PDB entry 7SYZ | X-ray diffraction, 2.86 A resolution | chains H and L of the 3 polymer chains in the assembly

[Chain H]
Molecule: Antibody hAH1.3 Heavy Chain
From: Mus musculus
Notes: antibody fragment or engineered binder
Sequence (223 residues; numbered 1 to 215 plus 8 insertion-coded residues; the number before each row is that of its first residue; a row labelled like 82A-82C holds insertion residues (82A, then the next letters in order)):
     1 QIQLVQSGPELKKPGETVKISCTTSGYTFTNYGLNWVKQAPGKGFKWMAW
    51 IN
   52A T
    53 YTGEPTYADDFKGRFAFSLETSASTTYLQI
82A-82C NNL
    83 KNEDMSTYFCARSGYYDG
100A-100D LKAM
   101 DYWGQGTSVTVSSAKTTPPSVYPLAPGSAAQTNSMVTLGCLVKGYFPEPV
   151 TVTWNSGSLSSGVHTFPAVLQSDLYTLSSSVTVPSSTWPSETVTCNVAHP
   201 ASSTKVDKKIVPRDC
Disulfides: Cys22-Cys92, Cys140-Cys195

[Chain L]
Molecule: Antibody hAH1.3 light chain
From: Mus musculus
Notes: antibody fragment or engineered binder
Sequence (221 residues; each row starts with the number of its first residue; a row labelled like 27A-27E holds insertion residues (27A, then the next letters in order)):
     1 DVLMIQTPLSLPVSLGDQASISCRSSQ
27A-27E SLIHI
    28 NGNTYLEWYLQKPGQSPKLLIYKVSNRFSGVPDRFSGSGSGTDFTLKISR
    78 VEAEDLGVYYCFQGSHVPFTFGAGTKLELKRADAAPTVSIFPPSSEQLTS
   128 GGASVVCFLNNFYPKDINVKWKIDGSERQNGVLNSWTDQDSKDSTYSMSS
   178 TLTLTKDEYERHNSYTCEATHKTSTSPIVKSFNRNECVY
Not modelled in the structure: 215-216
Disulfides: Cys23-Cys88, Cys134-Cys194

[Chain H / chain L interface]
Cross-chain cystine bridges: Cys215(H)-Cys214(L)
Residue-residue contacts (71):
  Gln39(H) - Gln38(L)  hydrogen bond
  Lys43(H) - Tyr87(L)
  Gly44(H) - Tyr87(L)
  Phe45(H) - Gln38(L)
  Phe45(H) - Pro44(L)  hydrophobic
  Phe45(H) - Tyr87(L)  hydrophobic
  Phe45(H) - Phe98(L)
  Lys46(H) - Phe98(L)
  Trp47(H) - Phe96(L)
  Trp47(H) - Phe98(L)
  Ala60(H) - Pro95(L)  hydrophobic
  Tyr98(H) - His27D(L)  hydrogen bond
  Tyr98(H) - Asn28(L)
  Tyr98(H) - Tyr32(L)
  Leu100A(H) - Tyr49(L)  hydrophobic
  Lys100B(H) - Tyr32(L)
  Lys100B(H) - Gly91(L)  hydrogen bond (side chain-backbone)
  Ala100C(H) - Glu34(L)
  Ala100C(H) - Tyr36(L)
  Ala100C(H) - Leu46(L)  hydrophobic
  Ala100C(H) - Tyr49(L)  hydrophobic
  Met100D(H) - Glu34(L)
  Met100D(H) - Tyr36(L)  hydrogen bond (backbone-side chain)
  Met100D(H) - Leu46(L)
  Met100D(H) - Phe89(L)  hydrophobic
  Asp101(H) - Leu46(L)
  Asp101(H) - Phe55(L)
  Trp103(H) - Tyr36(L)  hydrophobic
  Trp103(H) - Ser43(L)
  Trp103(H) - Pro44(L)
  Gly104(H) - Ser43(L)  hydrogen bond (backbone-side chain)
  Gln105(H) - Ser43(L)
  Tyr122(H) - Ser121(L)
  Tyr122(H) - Glu123(L)
  Tyr122(H) - Gln124(L)
  Pro123(H) - Ser121(L)
  Pro123(H) - Glu123(L)
  Leu124(H) - Phe118(L)
  Leu124(H) - Val133(L)  hydrophobic
  Ala125(H) - Phe118(L)
  Pro126(H) - Phe118(L)
  Ser128(H) - Glu213(L)  hydrogen bond
  Thr137(H) - Ser116(L)
  Thr137(H) - Phe118(L)
  Leu141(H) - Ser131(L)
  Leu141(H) - Val133(L)  hydrophobic
  Lys143(H) - Gln124(L)
  Lys143(H) - Ser131(L)  hydrogen bond
  Lys143(H) - Thr180(L)  hydrogen bond
  His164(H) - Asn137(L)
  His164(H) - Asn138(L)  hydrogen bond
  His164(H) - Ser174(L)  hydrogen bond
  Phe166(H) - Phe135(L)  hydrophobic
  Phe166(H) - Asn137(L)
  Phe166(H) - Ser162(L)
  Phe166(H) - Thr164(L)
  Phe166(H) - Ser174(L)
  Phe166(H) - Met175(L)
  Phe166(H) - Ser176(L)
  Pro167(H) - Ser162(L)  hydrogen bond (backbone-side chain)
  Pro167(H) - Trp163(L)
  Val169(H) - Leu160(L)  hydrophobic
  Gln171(H) - Leu160(L)
  Ser178(H) - Ser176(L)  hydrogen bond
  Ser179(H) - Phe135(L)
  Ser180(H) - Phe135(L)
  Ser180(H) - Asn137(L)  hydrogen bond
  Lys208(H) - Glu123(L)
  Arg213(H) - Pro120(L)  hydrogen bond (side chain-backbone)
  Cys215(H) - Glu213(L)
  Cys215(H) - Cys214(L)  disulfide
Interface residues without a listed pair, chain H (47 interface residues in all): Val37, Phe91, Thr132, Leu138, Gly139, Ser161, Gly162, Thr165, Thr176, Thr182, Asp214
Interface residues without a listed pair, chain L (47 interface residues in all): Val94, Ala100, Ile117, Pro119, Ser127, Asn161, Asp167, Lys169, Lys207

[Overview]
The chain H/chain L interface involves 47 residues from each chain, with 1 disulfide bond and 14 hydrogen
bonds. Among the polar pairs are Gln39(H)-Gln38(L), Tyr98(H)-His27D(L) and Met100D(H)-Tyr36(L).
Here chain H is Antibody hAH1.3 Heavy Chain and chain L is Antibody hAH1.3 light chain, both from Mus
musculus. Entry 7SYZ (Hendra virus G protein head domain in complex with cross-neutralizing murine antibody
hAH1.3) was determined by X-ray diffraction together with 7SYY from the same study.
